7SZK - chains A and B of the 8 polymer chains in the assembly; structure by electron microscopy, 2.94 A resolution.

[Chain A (and B)]
Protein: DNA-directed RNA polymerase subunit alpha
Source organism: Escherichia coli K-12
Notes: EC 2.7.7.6; chain B of this document is another copy of the same molecule, construct and numbering; everything in this record applies to it too
UniProt: P0A7Z4 (RPOA_ECOLI); residue numbers follow UniProt; this construct covers 1-329
Sequence (329 residues; row label = number of the first residue in the row):
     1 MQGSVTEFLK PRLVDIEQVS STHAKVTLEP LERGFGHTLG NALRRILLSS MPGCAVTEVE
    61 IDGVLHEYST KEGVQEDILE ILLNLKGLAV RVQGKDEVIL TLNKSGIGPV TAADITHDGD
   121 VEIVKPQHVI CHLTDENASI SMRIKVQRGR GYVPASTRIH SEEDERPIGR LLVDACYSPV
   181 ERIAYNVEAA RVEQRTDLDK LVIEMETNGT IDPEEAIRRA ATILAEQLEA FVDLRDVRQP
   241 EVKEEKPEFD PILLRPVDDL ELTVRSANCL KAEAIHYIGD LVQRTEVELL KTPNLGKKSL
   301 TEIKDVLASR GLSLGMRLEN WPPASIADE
Not modelled in the structure: 1-6, 238-329 (chain B: 1-5, 236-329)
UniProt features mapped onto this chain:
  - region: Glu-162 to Glu-165 (Required for interaction with Crp at class II promoters)
  - modified residue: Arg-265 (ADP-ribosylarginine), Lys-297 (N6-acetyllysine), Lys-298 (N6-acetyllysine)

[Chain A / chain B interface]
Contacting residue pairs - 59 pairs, chain A then chain B:
  Phe-8(A) / Arg-150(B)
  Phe-8(A) / Ile-223(B)  hydrophobic
  Phe-8(A) / Gln-227(B)
  Leu-9(A) / Gln-227(B)
  Lys-10(A) / Glu-226(B)
  Pro-11(A) / Gln-227(B)
  Pro-11(A) / Ala-230(B)
  Pro-11(A) / Phe-231(B)
  Arg-12(A) / Leu-234(B)
  Leu-13(A) / Phe-231(B)
  Leu-28(A) / Phe-231(B)  hydrophobic
  Gly-34(A) / Arg-45(B)
  Phe-35(A) / Ser-50(B)
  Phe-35(A) / Ile-223(B)  hydrophobic
  His-37(A) / Arg-45(B)
  Thr-38(A) / Ala-42(B)
  Thr-38(A) / Arg-45(B)
  Leu-39(A) / Leu-228(B)  hydrophobic
  Arg-45(A) / Gly-34(B)  hydrogen bond (side chain-backbone)
  Arg-45(A) / His-37(B)
  Arg-45(A) / Thr-38(B)
  Ser-50(A) / Phe-8(B)
  Arg-150(A) / Thr-6(B)
  Arg-150(A) / Glu-7(B)
  Arg-150(A) / Phe-8(B)
  Arg-150(A) / Glu-32(B)  salt bridge
  Glu-214(A) / Arg-235(B)  salt bridge
  Arg-218(A) / Phe-231(B)
  Arg-218(A) / Asp-233(B)
  Arg-218(A) / Leu-234(B)  hydrogen bond (side chain-backbone)
  Arg-218(A) / Arg-235(B)  hydrogen bond (side chain-backbone)
  Ala-221(A) / Phe-231(B)  hydrophobic
  Ile-223(A) / Phe-8(B)  hydrophobic
  Ile-223(A) / Phe-35(B)  hydrophobic
  Leu-224(A) / Leu-228(B)  hydrophobic
  Glu-226(A) / Lys-10(B)  hydrogen bond (backbone-side chain)
  Gln-227(A) / Leu-9(B)
  Gln-227(A) / Leu-31(B)
  Gln-227(A) / Phe-35(B)
  Leu-228(A) / Leu-39(B)  hydrophobic
  Leu-228(A) / Leu-224(B)  hydrophobic
  Leu-228(A) / Ala-225(B)
  Glu-229(A) / Lys-10(B)  salt bridge
  Phe-231(A) / Leu-28(B)  hydrophobic
  Phe-231(A) / Leu-39(B)  hydrophobic
  Phe-231(A) / Leu-43(B)  hydrophobic
  Phe-231(A) / Leu-201(B)  hydrophobic
  Phe-231(A) / Arg-218(B)
  Phe-231(A) / Ala-221(B)  hydrophobic
  Val-232(A) / Arg-218(B)
  Val-232(A) / Ala-221(B)  hydrophobic
  Val-232(A) / Thr-222(B)
  Leu-234(A) / Leu-13(B)  hydrophobic
  Leu-234(A) / Glu-214(B)
  Leu-234(A) / Arg-218(B)  hydrogen bond (backbone-side chain)
  Arg-235(A) / Leu-13(B)
  Asp-236(A) / Ile-16(B)
  Asp-236(A) / Glu-214(B)
  Asp-236(A) / Arg-218(B)  salt bridge
Other interface residues (no listed pair), chain A (35 interface residues in all): Glu-7, Leu-31, Ala-42, Thr-222, Ala-225, Ala-230
Other interface residues (no listed pair), chain B (43 interface residues in all): Pro-11, Val-14, Asp-15, Ile-46, Ile-217, Glu-229, Val-232

[In short]
35 residues of chain A and 43 residues of chain B are in contact, with 5 hydrogen bonds and 4 salt bridges.
Polar pairs include Arg-150(A)/Glu-32(B), Glu-214(A)/Arg-235(B) and Glu-229(A)/Lys-10(B).
Both chains are DNA-directed RNA polymerase subunit alpha (Escherichia coli K-12). Entry 7SZK (Cryo-EM
structure of 27a bound to E. coli RNAP and rrnBP1 promoter complex) was determined by electron microscopy
together with 7SZJ from the same study.
